4EEB - chains B and C of the 5 polymer chains in the assembly; structure by X-ray diffraction, 3.80 A resolution.

== Chain B (and C) ==
Protein: Magnesium transport protein CorA
Source organism: Thermotoga maritima
Notes: chain C of this document is another copy of the same molecule, construct and numbering; everything in this record applies to it too
UniProtKB: Q9WZ31 (CORA_THEMA); residues 26-351 here = UniProt positions 26-351
Chain sequence (330 residues; numbered 22 to 351; the number before each row is that of its first residue):
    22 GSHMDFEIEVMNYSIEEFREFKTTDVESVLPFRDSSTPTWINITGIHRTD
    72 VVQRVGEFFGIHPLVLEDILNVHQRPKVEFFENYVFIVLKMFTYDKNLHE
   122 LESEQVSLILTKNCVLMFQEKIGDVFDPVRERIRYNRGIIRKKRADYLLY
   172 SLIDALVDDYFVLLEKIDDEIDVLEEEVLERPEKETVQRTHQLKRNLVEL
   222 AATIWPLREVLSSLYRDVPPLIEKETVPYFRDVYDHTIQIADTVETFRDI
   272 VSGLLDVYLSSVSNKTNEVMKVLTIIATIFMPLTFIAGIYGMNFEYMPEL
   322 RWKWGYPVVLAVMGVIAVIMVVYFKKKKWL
Disordered / not traced: 22-25, 318-325, 350-351 (chain C: 22-25, 316-325, 350-351)
Construct notes: expression tag (22-25); engineered mutation Ala-222 (Arg in Q9WZ31), Ala-223 (Lys in Q9WZ31)
Bound ions: Cs+ near Asp-190 (its only coordinating residue here)
Swiss-Prot annotation at these positions:
  - motif: Gly-312 to Asn-314 (Probable selectivity filter)
  - site: Asn-288 (Essential for ion permeation), Leu-294 (Important for closing the ion permeation pathway in the closed state), Thr-295 (Threonine that confers selectivity for Co(2+) transport)
  - mutagenesis: Asp-89 (D89F/K: Decreases ion transport), Asp-253 (D253K: Increases protein stability. Decreases ion transport), Leu-280 (L280A: Decreases ion transport), Asn-288 (N288L: Abolishes Co(2+) uptake), Met-291 (M291A: No effect on ion transport), Leu-294 (L294A/V: Increases ion transport by suppression of an obstruction in the transmembrane ion permeation pathway), Thr-295 (T295L: Strongly reduces Co(2+) uptake. Abolishes Co(2+) uptake; when associated with L-299; T295M: Strongly reduces Co(2+) uptake ...), Thr-299 (T299L: Reduces Co(2+) uptake. Abolishes Co(2+) uptake; when associated with L-295; T299M: No effect on Co(2+) uptake; T299S: Abolishes Co(2+) uptake), Pro-303 (P303A/G/I: Increases ion transport by suppression of a kink in the transmembrane ion permeation pathway), Thr-305 (T305L: Abolishes Co(2+) uptake), Ile-310 (I310A: Increases ion transport), Tyr-311 (Y311A: Abolishes pentamerization. Abolishes ion transport; Y311F: No effect on pentamerization. No effect on ion transport), 7 further mutagenesis entries in UniProt
Reported in the primary citation:
  - conformationally variable residues (helix shift): Gly-274
  - mutagenesis - R222A/K223A: abolished growth

== Interface between chain B and chain C ==
Contacting residue pairs (68; chain B residue first):
  Glu-196(B) / His-212(C)  salt bridge
  Glu-196(B) / Arg-216(C)  salt bridge
  Leu-200(B) / Lys-205(C)  hydrogen bond (backbone-side chain)
  Leu-200(B) / Gln-209(C)
  Glu-201(B) / Lys-205(C)
  Tyr-250(B) / Leu-85(C)  hydrophobic
  Arg-252(B) / Glu-100(C)  salt bridge
  Asp-253(B) / Leu-85(C)
  Asp-253(B) / Asp-89(C)
  Asp-256(B) / Lys-98(C)  salt bridge
  Asp-256(B) / Glu-100(C)
  Gln-260(B) / His-94(C)  hydrogen bond (side chain-backbone)
  Gln-260(B) / Gln-95(C)
  Gln-260(B) / Arg-96(C)  hydrogen bond (side chain-backbone)
  Asp-263(B) / Arg-96(C)  salt bridge
  Asp-270(B) / Lys-215(C)
  Asp-270(B) / Arg-269(C)  salt bridge
  Ile-271(B) / His-212(C)
  Ile-271(B) / Lys-215(C)  hydrogen bond (backbone-side chain)
  Ile-271(B) / Arg-216(C)
  Gly-274(B) / Lys-215(C)  hydrogen bond (backbone-side chain)
  Leu-275(B) / Lys-215(C)
  Asp-277(B) / Asp-277(C)
  Val-278(B) / Val-208(C)
  Val-278(B) / His-212(C)
  Val-278(B) / Leu-276(C)  hydrophobic
  Leu-280(B) / Leu-280(C)  hydrophobic
  Ser-281(B) / Val-208(C)
  Ser-281(B) / Leu-276(C)  hydrogen bond (side chain-backbone)
  Ser-281(B) / Tyr-279(C)
  Ser-281(B) / Leu-280(C)
  Ser-284(B) / Val-283(C)
  Asn-285(B) / Glu-204(C)
  Asn-285(B) / Lys-205(C)
  Asn-285(B) / Tyr-279(C)  hydrogen bond
  Asn-285(B) / Val-283(C)
  Lys-286(B) / Lys-205(C)
  Asn-288(B) / Val-283(C)
  Asn-288(B) / Lys-286(C)
  Asn-288(B) / Thr-287(C)  hydrogen bond
  Met-291(B) / Val-290(C)  hydrophobic
  Met-291(B) / Leu-294(C)  hydrophobic
  Lys-292(B) / Val-290(C)
  Leu-294(B) / Leu-294(C)
  Thr-295(B) / Val-290(C)
  Thr-295(B) / Val-293(C)
  Thr-295(B) / Leu-294(C)
  Ala-298(B) / Leu-294(C)  hydrophobic
  Thr-299(B) / Ile-297(C)
  Met-302(B) / Phe-301(C)
  Met-302(B) / Thr-305(C)
  Phe-306(B) / Leu-304(C)
  Phe-306(B) / Thr-305(C)
  Gly-309(B) / Ala-308(C)
  Ile-310(B) / Ala-308(C)  hydrophobic
  Gly-312(B) / Ala-308(C)
  Gly-312(B) / Tyr-311(C)
  Gly-312(B) / Gly-312(C)  hydrogen bond (backbone-backbone)
  Met-313(B) / Ile-307(C)
  Met-313(B) / Ala-308(C)
  Met-313(B) / Tyr-311(C)  hydrophobic
  Met-313(B) / Gly-312(C)
  Asn-314(B) / Tyr-311(C)  hydrogen bond (backbone-backbone)
  Asn-314(B) / Gly-312(C)
  Asn-314(B) / Met-313(C)
  Asn-314(B) / Asn-314(C)  hydrogen bond
  Tyr-317(B) / Tyr-327(C)
  Lys-348(B) / Glu-289(C)
Other interface residues (no listed pair), chain B (45 interface residues in all): Ile-192, Asp-193, Ile-259, Thr-264, Thr-267, Ser-282, Pro-303, Thr-305, Phe-315
Other interface residues (no listed pair), chain C (46 interface residues in all): Glu-88, Pro-203, Val-219, Ala-223, Met-291, Met-302, Gly-309, Leu-331, Met-334

== Summary ==
45 residues of chain B and 46 residues of chain C are in contact; the contacts include 11 hydrogen bonds and 6
salt bridges. Polar pairs include Glu-196(B)/His-212(C), Glu-196(B)/Arg-216(C) and Arg-252(B)/Glu-100(C).
Curated annotation (UniProt) lists 19 mutagenesis sites on chain B. The paper reports that R222A/K223A of
chain B abolish growth; conformational variability at Gly-274(B).
Both chains are Magnesium transport protein CorA (Thermotoga maritima). Entry 4EEB (CorA coiled-coil mutant
under Mg2+ absence) was determined by X-ray diffraction together with 4EED from the same study.
